Entry 6XB8 (X-ray diffraction, 3.30 A resolution); this record covers chains D and E of the 3 polymer chains in the assembly.

[Chain D]
Protein: Protein Rep68
From: Adeno-associated virus 2 (isolate Srivastava/1982)
Notes: EC 3.6.4.12
UniProtKB: P03132 (REP68_AAV2S); numbering as in UniProt (aligned over 1-206)
Sequence (206 residues; numbered 1 to 206; the number before each row is that of its first residue):
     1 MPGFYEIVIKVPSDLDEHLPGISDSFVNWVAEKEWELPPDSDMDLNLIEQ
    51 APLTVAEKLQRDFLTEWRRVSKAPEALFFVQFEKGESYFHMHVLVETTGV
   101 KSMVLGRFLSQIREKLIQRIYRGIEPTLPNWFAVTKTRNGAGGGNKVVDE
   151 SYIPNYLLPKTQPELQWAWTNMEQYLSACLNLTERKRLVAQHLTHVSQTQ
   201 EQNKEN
Not modelled in the structure: 197-206
Sequence notes: conflict Glu17 (Gly in P03132); engineered mutation Ser151 (Cys in P03132)
UniProt features mapped onto this chain:
  - motif: His90 to His92 (RCR-2), Tyr156 to Lys160 (RCR-3)
  - active site: Tyr156 (For nuclease activity)
  - binding site (a divalent metal cation): Glu83, His90, His92
What the authors report for this chain:
  - self-association interface (contacts with another copy of this molecule); pairs are residue here / residue on that copy: Arg107-Asp16
  - binding site for the 6-nt DNA strand (chain E): Trp29, Lys58, Arg61, Arg122
  - mutagenesis - R107A: decreased binding to ssDNA (citing earlier work)

[Chain E]
Molecule: 6-nt DNA strand
Sequence (6 nucleotides; row label = number of the first residue in the row):
     5 GCTCTT

[How chain D and chain E interact]
Pairs across the interface (15; chain D residue first):
  Phe26(D) with DT9(E), base contact
  Trp29(D) with DT9(E), stacking on the base; DT10(E), sugar contact
  Trp35(D) with DT10(E), sugar contact
  Thr54(D) with DT10(E), phosphate contact
  Glu57(D) with DT10(E), sugar contact
  Lys58(D) with DT9(E), phosphate contact; DT10(E), phosphate contact
  Arg61(D) with DT10(E), salt bridge to the phosphate
  Gln118(D) with DT7(E), base contact
  Arg119(D) with DC6(E), salt bridge to the phosphate
  Ile120(D) with DT9(E), base contact
  Tyr121(D) with DT9(E), base contact
  Arg122(D) with DT7(E), sugar contact; DT9(E), salt bridge to the phosphate
Also at the interface, not in a pair above, chain D (15 interface residues in all): Ser23, Ser25, Lys115

[In short]
Chain D and chain E form an interface of 15 and 4 residues respectively; the contacts include 3 salt bridges
and 1 aromatic stacking contact. Among the polar pairs are Arg61(D)-DT10(E), Arg119(D)-DC6(E) and
Arg122(D)-DT9(E). The paper reports a binding site for the 6-nt DNA strand (chain E) at Trp29(D), Lys58(D) and
Arg61(D) among others; R107A of chain D reduces binding to ssDNA.
Here chain D is Protein Rep68 (Adeno-associated virus 2 (isolate Srivastava/1982)) and chain E is a 6-nt DNA
strand. Entry 6XB8 (Adeno-Associated Virus Origin Binding Domain in complex with ssDNA) was determined by
X-ray diffraction together with 7JSF, 7JSI, 7JSE, 7JSG and 7JSH from the same study.
